8JYL - chains C and D of the 6 polymer chains in the assembly; structure by electron microscopy, 2.33 A resolution.

# Chain C (and D)
Protein: Acyl-acyl carrier protein synthetase
From: Vibrio harveyi
Notes: chain D of this document is another copy of the same molecule, construct and numbering; everything in this record applies to it too
UniProtKB: Q00IB3 (Q00IB3_VIBHA); residue numbers follow UniProt; this construct covers 1-532
Sequence (532 residues; numbered 1 to 532; the number before each row is that of its first residue):
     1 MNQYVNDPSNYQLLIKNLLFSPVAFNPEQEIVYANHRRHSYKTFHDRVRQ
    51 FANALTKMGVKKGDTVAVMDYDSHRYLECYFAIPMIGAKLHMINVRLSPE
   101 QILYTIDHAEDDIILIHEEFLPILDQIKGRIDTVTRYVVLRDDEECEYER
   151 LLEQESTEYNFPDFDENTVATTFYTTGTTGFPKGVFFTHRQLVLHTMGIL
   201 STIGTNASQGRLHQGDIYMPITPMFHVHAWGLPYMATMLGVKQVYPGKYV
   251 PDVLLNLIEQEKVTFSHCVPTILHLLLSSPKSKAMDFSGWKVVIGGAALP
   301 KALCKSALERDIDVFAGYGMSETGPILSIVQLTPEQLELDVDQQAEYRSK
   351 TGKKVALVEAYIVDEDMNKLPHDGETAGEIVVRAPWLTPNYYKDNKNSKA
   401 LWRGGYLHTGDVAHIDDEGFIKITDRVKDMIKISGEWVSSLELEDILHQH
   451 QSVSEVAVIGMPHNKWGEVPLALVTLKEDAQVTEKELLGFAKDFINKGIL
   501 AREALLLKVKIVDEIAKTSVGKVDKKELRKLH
Unresolved in the structure: 1-5
Metal / ion sites: Mg2+: Glu-322 (together with VUL)
Ligand contacts: VUL ([(2R,3S,4R,5R)-5-(6-aminopurin-9-yl)-3,4-bis(oxidanyl)oxolan-2-yl]methyl N-decanoylsulfamate): Thr-175, Val-227, Trp-230, Leu-232, Val-293, Ile-294, Gly-295, Gly-296, Ala-297, Ala-298, Gly-317, Tyr-318, Gly-319, Met-320, Ser-321, Glu-322, Pro-325, Ile-326, Ile-329, Thr-351, Thr-409, Asp-411, Ile-423, Arg-426, Lys-428, Lys-432, Trp-437
What the authors report for this chain:
  - binding site for VUL: Arg-426, Lys-432, Trp-437
  - mutagenesis - D411A, R426A, K432A: abolished catalytic activity on C10 fatty acid substrate
  - mutagenesis - D411A, R426A, K432A: abolished growth
  - mutagenesis - D411A: abolished binding to C10 acyl substrate

# Interface between chain C and chain D
Residue-residue contacts (93):
  Pro-8(C) with Trp-402(D); Gly-405(D)
  Ser-9(C) with Trp-402(D)
  Tyr-11(C) with Arg-190(D), hydrogen bond (backbone-side chain); Leu-357(D), hydrogen bond (side chain-backbone); Glu-359(D); Ala-384(D); Pro-385(D), hydrophobic
  Leu-13(C) with Arg-190(D); Leu-194(D), hydrophobic; Leu-357(D), hydrophobic
  Asn-17(C) with Leu-357(D); Glu-359(D)
  Phe-20(C) with Lys-354(D), hydrogen bond (backbone-side chain)
  Ser-21(C) with Lys-354(D); Ala-356(D); Leu-357(D), hydrogen bond (backbone-backbone); Val-358(D), hydrogen bond (side chain-backbone); Glu-359(D)
  Pro-22(C) with Ala-356(D)
  Val-23(C) with Ser-201(D); Thr-202(D); Thr-205(D); Gln-331(D); Ala-356(D), hydrophobic
  Glu-166(C) with Arg-190(D), salt bridge
  Arg-190(C) with Tyr-11(D), hydrogen bond (side chain-backbone); Leu-13(D); Glu-166(D), salt bridge; Arg-190(D)
  Leu-194(C) with Leu-13(D), hydrophobic; Leu-194(D), hydrophobic
  Met-197(C) with Gly-198(D); Ser-201(D), hydrogen bond (backbone-side chain)
  Gly-198(C) with Met-197(D)
  Leu-200(C) with Ser-201(D)
  Ser-201(C) with Val-23(D); Met-197(D), hydrogen bond (side chain-backbone); Leu-200(D); Ser-201(D), hydrogen bond
  Thr-202(C) with Val-23(D); Gln-214(D), hydrogen bond (backbone-side chain)
  Gly-204(C) with Gly-204(D); Thr-205(D); Arg-211(D), hydrogen bond (backbone-side chain)
  Thr-205(C) with Val-23(D); Gly-204(D); Arg-211(D); Leu-212(D); His-213(D); Gln-214(D), hydrogen bond (backbone-backbone); Leu-239(D)
  Asn-206(C) with Arg-211(D), hydrogen bond (backbone-side chain); Gln-214(D), hydrogen bond
  Ala-207(C) with Arg-211(D), hydrogen bond (backbone-side chain); His-213(D)
  Arg-211(C) with Gly-204(D), hydrogen bond (side chain-backbone); Thr-205(D); Asn-206(D), hydrogen bond (side chain-backbone); Ala-207(D), hydrogen bond (side chain-backbone); Arg-211(D)
  Leu-212(C) with Thr-205(D)
  His-213(C) with Thr-205(D); Ala-207(D)
  Gln-214(C) with Thr-202(D), hydrogen bond (side chain-backbone); Thr-205(D), hydrogen bond (backbone-backbone); Asn-206(D), hydrogen bond; Gln-331(D)
  Met-238(C) with Ala-356(D), hydrophobic; Leu-357(D), hydrophobic
  Leu-239(C) with Thr-205(D)
  Gln-331(C) with Val-23(D); Gln-214(D)
  Lys-354(C) with Phe-20(D), hydrogen bond (side chain-backbone); Ser-21(D)
  Ala-356(C) with Ser-21(D); Pro-22(D); Val-23(D), hydrophobic; Met-238(D), hydrophobic
  Leu-357(C) with Tyr-11(D), hydrogen bond (backbone-side chain); Leu-13(D), hydrophobic; Asn-17(D); Ser-21(D), hydrogen bond (backbone-backbone); Met-238(D), hydrophobic
  Val-358(C) with Ser-21(D), hydrogen bond (backbone-side chain)
  Glu-359(C) with Tyr-11(D); Asn-17(D); Ser-21(D)
  Ala-384(C) with Tyr-11(D)
  Pro-385(C) with Tyr-11(D), hydrophobic
  Trp-402(C) with Pro-8(D); Ser-9(D)
  Gly-405(C) with Pro-8(D)
Interface residues without a listed pair, chain C (43 interface residues in all): Asp-163, Val-193, Gly-215, Val-355, Arg-383, Pro-389
Interface residues without a listed pair, chain D (43 interface residues in all): Asp-163, Val-193, Gly-215, Val-355, Arg-383, Pro-389

# Summary
The chain C/chain D interface involves 43 residues from each chain, with 25 hydrogen bonds and 2 salt bridges.
Polar pairs include Glu-166(C)/Arg-190(D), Tyr-11(C)/Arg-190(D) and Tyr-11(C)/Leu-357(D). From the paper: a
binding site for VUL at Arg-426(C), Lys-432(C) and Trp-437(C); D411A, R426A and K432A of chain C abolish
catalytic activity on C10 fatty acid substrate.
Both chains are Acyl-acyl carrier protein synthetase (Vibrio harveyi). Entry 8JYL (Acyl-ACP Synthetase
structure bound to C10-AMS) was determined by electron microscopy, deposited together with 8JYU and 8HSY.
